5B8D - chain A; structure by X-ray diffraction, 1.05 A resolution.

Chain A:
Molecule: Histone deacetylase 6
From: Homo sapiens
Notes: EC 3.5.1.98
Reference sequence: Q9UBN7 (HDAC6_HUMAN); numbering as in UniProt (aligned over 1109-1213)
Sequence (107 residues; row label = number of the first residue in the row):
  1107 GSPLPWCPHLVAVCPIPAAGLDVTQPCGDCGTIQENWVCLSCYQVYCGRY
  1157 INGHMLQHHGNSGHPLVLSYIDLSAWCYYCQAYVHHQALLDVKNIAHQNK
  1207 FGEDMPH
Disordered / not traced: 1107-1108, 1209-1213
Construct notes: expression tag (1107-1108)
Bound ions: Zn2+ site 1: Cys1113, His1115, Cys1183, Cys1186; Zn2+ site 2: Cys1133, Cys1136, Cys1153, His1160; Zn2+ site 3: Cys1145, His1164, His1170; Na+: Tyr1156, Ile1157
Ligand contacts: N-(4-methyl-1,3-thiazol-2-yl)ethanamide (6T4): Glu1141, Asn1142, Trp1143, Ser1175, Tyr1176, Ile1177, Asp1178, Ser1180, Tyr1189

In short:
Bound to chain A: N-(4-methyl-1,3-thiazol-2-yl)ethanamide. The Zn2+ site 1 is built by Cys1113, His1115,
Cys1183 and Cys1186. The Zn2+ site 2 is built by Cys1133, Cys1136, Cys1153 and His1160.
Chain A is Histone deacetylase 6 (Homo sapiens); the structure, Crystal structure of a low occupancy fragment
candidate (N-(4-Methyl-1,3-thiazol-2-yl)propanamide) bound adjacent to the ubiquitin binding pocket ..., was
determined by X-ray diffraction (same publication as 5WPB, 5KH3, 5KH7 and 5KH9).
